6YZZ - chain A; structure by X-ray diffraction, 1.79 A resolution.

Chain A:
Name: N-alpha-acetyltransferase 50
Organism: Arabidopsis thaliana
UniProt: Q9LFM3 (Q9LFM3_ARATH); residue numbers follow UniProt; this construct covers 1-164
Sequence (170 residues; each row starts with the number of its first residue):
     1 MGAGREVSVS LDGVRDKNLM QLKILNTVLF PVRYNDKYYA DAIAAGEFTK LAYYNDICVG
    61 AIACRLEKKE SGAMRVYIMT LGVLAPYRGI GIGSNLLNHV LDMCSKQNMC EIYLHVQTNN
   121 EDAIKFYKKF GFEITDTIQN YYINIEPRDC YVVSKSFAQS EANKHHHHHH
Unresolved in the structure: 1-6, 158-170
Sequence notes: expression tag (165-170)
Residues lining bound ligands: acetyl coenzyme A (ACO): Ile78, Met79, Thr80, Leu81, Gly82, Val83, Tyr87, Arg88, Gly89, Ile90, Gly91, Ile92, Gly93, Ser94, Leu114, His115, Asn120, Asp122, Ala123, Lys125, Phe126, Tyr127, Lys129

Overview:
Chain A binds acetyl coenzyme A.
Chain A is N-alpha-acetyltransferase 50 (Arabidopsis thaliana); the structure, Arabidopsis thaliana Naa50 in
complex with AcCoA, was determined by X-ray diffraction, deposited together with 6Z00.
